PDB entry 6ZOQ | X-ray diffraction, 1.80 A resolution | chains A and B

Chain A (and B):
Molecule: Estrogen receptor
From: Homo sapiens
Notes: chain B of this document is another copy of the same molecule, construct and numbering; everything in this record applies to it too
UniProt: P03372 (ESR1_HUMAN); residue numbers follow UniProt; this construct covers 307-554
Chain sequence (252 residues; row label = number of the first residue in the row):
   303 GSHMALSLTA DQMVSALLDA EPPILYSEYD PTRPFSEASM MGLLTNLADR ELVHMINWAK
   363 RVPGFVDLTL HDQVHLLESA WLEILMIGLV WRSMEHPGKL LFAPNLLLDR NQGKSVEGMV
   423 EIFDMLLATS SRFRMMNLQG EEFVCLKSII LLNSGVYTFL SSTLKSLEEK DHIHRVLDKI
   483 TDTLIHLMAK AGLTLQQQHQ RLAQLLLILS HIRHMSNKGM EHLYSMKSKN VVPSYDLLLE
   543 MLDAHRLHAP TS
Disordered / not traced: 418-419, 459-469, 529-531, 553-554 (chain B: 303-305, 332-335, 415-417, 464-468, 529-533, 548-554)
Construct notes: expression tag (303-306); engineered mutation Ser-381 (Cys in P03372), Ser-417 (Cys in P03372), Ser-530 (Cys in P03372), Ser-536 (Leu in P03372)
Ligand contacts: QNE (N-[4-[(6S,8R)-7-[(1-fluoranylcyclopropyl)methyl]-8-methyl-2,6,8,9-tetrahydropyrazolo[4,3-f]isoquinolin-6-yl]-3-methoxy-phenyl]-1-(3-fluoranylpropyl)azetidin-3-amine): Met-343, Leu-346, Thr-347, Leu-349, Ala-350, Asp-351, Glu-353, Leu-354, Trp-383, Leu-384, Leu-387, Met-388, Leu-391, Arg-394, Phe-404, Met-421, Ile-424, Phe-425, Leu-428, Gly-521, His-524, Leu-525, Asn-532, Val-533, Val-534, Pro-535, Leu-539

Interface between chain A and chain B:
Contacting residue pairs (56; chain A residue first):
  Ala-430(A) / Tyr-459(B)
  Ile-451(A) / Leu-509(B)  hydrophobic
  Asn-455(A) / Leu-509(B)
  Asn-455(A) / His-513(B)  hydrogen bond (backbone-side chain)
  Gly-457(A) / His-513(B)  hydrogen bond (backbone-side chain)
  Val-458(A) / Met-427(B)  hydrophobic
  Val-458(A) / Thr-431(B)
  Val-458(A) / His-513(B)
  Val-458(A) / His-516(B)
  His-476(A) / Arg-434(B)
  His-476(A) / Gln-506(B)  hydrogen bond (backbone-side chain)
  Leu-479(A) / Gln-506(B)
  Asp-480(A) / Gln-502(B)
  Asp-480(A) / Gln-506(B)  hydrogen bond
  Thr-483(A) / His-501(B)
  Thr-483(A) / Ala-505(B)
  Asp-484(A) / Gln-498(B)  hydrogen bond
  Asp-484(A) / His-501(B)  salt bridge
  Asp-484(A) / Gln-502(B)  hydrogen bond
  Ile-487(A) / His-501(B)
  Leu-497(A) / Leu-497(B)  hydrophobic
  Gln-498(A) / Asp-484(B)  hydrogen bond
  His-501(A) / Thr-483(B)
  His-501(A) / Ile-487(B)
  His-501(A) / His-501(B)
  His-501(A) / Leu-504(B)
  Gln-502(A) / Asp-480(B)
  Gln-502(A) / Asp-484(B)  hydrogen bond
  Leu-504(A) / His-501(B)
  Ala-505(A) / Thr-483(B)
  Ala-505(A) / Leu-508(B)  hydrophobic
  Gln-506(A) / Asp-480(B)  hydrogen bond
  Leu-508(A) / Ala-505(B)  hydrophobic
  Leu-508(A) / Leu-508(B)  hydrophobic
  Leu-508(A) / Leu-509(B)  hydrophobic
  Leu-509(A) / Ile-451(B)  hydrophobic
  Leu-509(A) / Asn-455(B)
  Leu-509(A) / Leu-511(B)  hydrophobic
  Leu-511(A) / Ser-512(B)
  Ser-512(A) / Asn-455(B)  hydrogen bond
  Ser-512(A) / Ser-512(B)  hydrogen bond (backbone-side chain)
  Ser-512(A) / Arg-515(B)  hydrogen bond
  His-513(A) / Asn-455(B)  hydrogen bond (side chain-backbone)
  His-513(A) / Ser-456(B)
  His-513(A) / Val-458(B)
  His-513(A) / Tyr-459(B)
  His-513(A) / Thr-460(B)
  His-513(A) / Arg-515(B)
  Arg-515(A) / Ser-512(B)
  Arg-515(A) / His-513(B)
  Arg-515(A) / His-516(B)
  His-516(A) / Arg-515(B)
  His-516(A) / Asn-519(B)  hydrogen bond
  Asn-519(A) / His-516(B)  hydrogen bond
  Asn-519(A) / Asn-519(B)  hydrogen bond
  Glu-523(A) / Glu-523(B)
Also at the interface, not in a pair above, chain A (28 interface residues in all): Arg-434
Also at the interface, not in a pair above, chain B (33 interface residues in all): His-476, Leu-479, Gln-500, Met-517

Summary:
The interface between chain A and chain B involves 28 residues on one side and 33 on the other; the contacts
include 16 hydrogen bonds and 1 salt bridge. Polar contacts include Asp-484(A)/His-501(B),
Asn-455(A)/His-513(B) and Gly-457(A)/His-513(B). Bound to chain A: compound QNE.
Both chains are Estrogen receptor (Homo sapiens). Entry 6ZOQ (Oestrogen receptor ligand binding domain in
complex with compound 16) was determined by X-ray diffraction together with 6ZOR and 6ZOS from the same study.
